PDB entry 6KNZ | X-ray diffraction, 2.48 A resolution | chains B and F of the 6 polymer chains in the assembly

Chain B:
Molecule: Tubulin beta-2B chain
Organism: Bos taurus
UniProt: Q6B856 (TBB2B_BOVIN); the author numbering skips numbers that UniProt does not, so the offset changes along the chain: 1-42 = UniProt 1-42; 45-360 = UniProt 43-358; 369-455 = UniProt 359-445
Amino-acid sequence (445 residues; row label = number of the first residue in the row; note: 10 numbers in that range are skipped by the numbering (no residue carries them; nothing is unmodelled there)):
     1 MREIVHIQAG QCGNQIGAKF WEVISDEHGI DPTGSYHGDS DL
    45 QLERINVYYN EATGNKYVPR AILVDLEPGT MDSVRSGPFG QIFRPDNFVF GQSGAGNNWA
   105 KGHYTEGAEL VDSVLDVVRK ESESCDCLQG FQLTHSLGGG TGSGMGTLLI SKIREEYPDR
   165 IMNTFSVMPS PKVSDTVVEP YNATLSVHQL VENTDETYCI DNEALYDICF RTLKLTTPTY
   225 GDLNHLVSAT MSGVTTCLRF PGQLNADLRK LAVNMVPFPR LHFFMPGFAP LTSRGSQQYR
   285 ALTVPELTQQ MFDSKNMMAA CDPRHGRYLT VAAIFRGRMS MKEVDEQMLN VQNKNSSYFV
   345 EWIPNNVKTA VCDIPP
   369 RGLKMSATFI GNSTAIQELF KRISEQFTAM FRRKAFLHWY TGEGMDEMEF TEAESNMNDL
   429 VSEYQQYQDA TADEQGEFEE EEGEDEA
Not modelled in the structure: 1, 278-281, 441-455
Metal / ion sites: Mg2+: Gln11 (together with GDP); Ca2+ near Glu113 (its only coordinating residue here)
Ligand contacts:
  - DN0 (2-[5-[4-(2-morpholin-4-ylethoxy)phenyl]pyridin-2-yl]-N-(phenylmethyl)ethanamide): Ile4, Tyr52, Gln136, Asn167, Phe169, Glu200, Tyr202, Val238, Thr239, Cys241, Leu242, Leu248, Asn249, Leu252, Leu255, Asn258, Met259, Ala316, Ile318, Lys352, Thr353, Ala354, Ile378
  - GDP (guanosine-5'-diphosphate): Gly10, Gln11, Cys12, Gln15, Ile16, Asp69, Ala99, Asn101, Ser140, Gly142, Gly143, Gly144, Thr145, Gly146, Ser147, Val171, Pro173, Val177, Asp179, Glu183, Asn206, Leu209, Tyr224, Leu227, Asn228
Swiss-Prot annotation at these positions:
  - motif: Met1 to Ile4 (MREI motif)
  - binding site (GTP): Gln11, Glu71, Ser140, Gly144, Thr145, Gly146, Asn206, Asn228
  - binding site (Mg(2+)): Glu71
  - modified residue: Ser40 (Phosphoserine), Thr57 (Phosphothreonine), Lys60 (N6-acetyllysine), Ser174 (Phosphoserine), Thr287 (Phosphothreonine), Thr292 (Phosphothreonine), Arg320 (Omega-N-methylarginine), Glu448 (5-glutamyl polyglutamate)
  - cross-link (Glycyl lysine isopeptide (Lys-Gly)): Lys60 (interchain with G-Cter in ubiquitin), Lys326 (interchain with G-Cter in ubiquitin)
Reported in the primary citation:
  - binding site for DN0: Ile4, Phe169, Glu200, Leu242, Leu248, Leu252, Leu255, Met259, Ile318, Lys352

Chain F:
Molecule: Tubulin tyrosine ligase
Organism: Gallus gallus
UniProt: E1BQ43 (E1BQ43_CHICK); numbering as in UniProt (aligned over 1-378)
Amino-acid sequence (384 residues; each row starts with the number of its first residue):
     1 MYTFVVRDEN SSVYAEVSRL LLATGQWKRL RKDNPRFNLM LGERNRLPFG RLGHEPGLVQ
    61 LVNYYRGADK LCRKASLVKL IKTSPELSES CTWFPESYVI YPTNLKTPVA PAQNGIRHLI
   121 NNTRTDEREV FLAAYNRRRE GREGNVWIAK SSAGAKGEGI LISSEASELL DFIDEQGQVH
   181 VIQKYLEKPL LLEPGHRKFD IRSWVLVDHL YNIYLYREGV LRTSSEPYNS ANFQDKTCHL
   241 TNHCIQKEYS KNYGRYEEGN EMFFEEFNQY LMDALNTTLE NSILLQIKHI IRSCLMCIEP
   301 AISTKHLHYQ SFQLFGFDFM VDEELKVWLI EVNGAPACAQ KLYAELCQGI VDVAISSVFP
   361 LADTGQKTSQ PTSIFIKLHH HHHH
Not modelled in the structure: 103-124, 363-371, 381-384
Construct notes: expression tag (379-384)
Metal / ion sites: Mg2+: Glu331, Asn333 (together with AMP-PCP)
Ligand contacts: AMP-PCP (ACP; phosphomethylphosphonic acid adenylate ester): Ile148, Lys150, Lys156, Ile160, Gln183, Lys184, Tyr185, Leu186, Lys198, Asp200, Arg202, Arg222, His239, Leu240, Thr241, Asn242, Asp318, Met320, Ile330, Glu331, Asn333

Interface between chain B and chain F:
Residue-residue contacts - 9 pairs, chain B then chain F:
  Leu333(B) - Pro56(F)
  Gln336(B) - Arg36(F)  hydrogen bond
  Asn337(B) - Lys28(F)
  Asn337(B) - Arg36(F)  hydrogen bond
  Asn337(B) - Leu58(F)
  Lys338(B) - Lys28(F)  hydrogen bond (backbone-side chain)
  Ser340(B) - Leu30(F)
  Ser340(B) - Asn34(F)  hydrogen bond
  Asn349(B) - Arg36(F)
Also at the interface, not in a pair above, chain B (7 interface residues in all): Ala440
Also at the interface, not in a pair above, chain F (10 interface residues in all): Thr3, Asp33, Glu55, Gly57

Overview:
Chain B and chain F form an interface of 7 and 10 residues respectively; the contacts include 4 hydrogen
bonds. Among the polar pairs are Gln336(B)-Arg36(F), Asn337(B)-Arg36(F) and Lys338(B)-Lys28(F). Chain B binds
GDP and compound DN0. Chain F binds AMP-PCP. From the paper: a binding site for DN0 at Ile4(B), Phe169(B) and
Glu200(B) among others.
Here chain B is Tubulin beta-2B chain (Bos taurus) and chain F is Tubulin tyrosine ligase (Gallus gallus).
Entry 6KNZ (Crystal structure of T2R-TTL-KXO1 complex) was determined by X-ray diffraction.
